Entry 4J7I (X-ray diffraction, 2.56 A resolution); this record covers chains A and B.

[Chain A]
Name: Histone-lysine N-methyltransferase SETD7
Organism: Homo sapiens
Notes: EC 2.1.1.43
UniProtKB: Q8WTS6 (SETD7_HUMAN); numbering as in UniProt (aligned over 110-366)
Amino-acid sequence (261 residues; numbered 106 to 366; the number before each row is that of its first residue):
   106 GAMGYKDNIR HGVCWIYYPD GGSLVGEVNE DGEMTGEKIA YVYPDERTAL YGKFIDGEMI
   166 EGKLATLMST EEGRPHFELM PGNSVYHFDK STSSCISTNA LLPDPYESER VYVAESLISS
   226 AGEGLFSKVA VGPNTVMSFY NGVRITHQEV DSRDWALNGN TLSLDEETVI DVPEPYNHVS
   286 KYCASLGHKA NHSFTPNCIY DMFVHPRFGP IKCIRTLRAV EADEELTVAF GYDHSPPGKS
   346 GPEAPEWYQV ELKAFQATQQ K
Not modelled in the structure: 106-116, 342-346, 366
Sequence notes: expression tag (106-109); engineered mutation F335 (Tyr in Q8WTS6)
Small-molecule neighbours: S-adenosylhomocysteine (SAH): I223, S225, A226, G227, E228, G264, N265, H293, K294, A295, N296, H297, F335, W352
What the authors report for this chain:
  - mutagenesis - Y335F: unchanged binding to Transcription initiation factor TFIID subunit 10 (chain B)
  - mutagenesis - Y335F: decreased stability
  - mutagenesis - Y335F: decreased binding to AdoMet
  - mutagenesis - Y335F: decreased binding to S-adenosylhomocysteine
  - mutagenesis - Y335F (<2-fold): unchanged catalytic activity

[Chain B]
Name: Transcription initiation factor TFIID subunit 10
UniProtKB: Q12962 (TAF10_HUMAN); numbering as in UniProt (aligned over 186-195)
Amino-acid sequence (11 residues; each row starts with the number of its first residue):
   185 XSKSKDRKYT L
Not modelled in the structure: 185, 192-195
Modified / non-standard residues: ACE (acetyl group) at position 185
Sequence notes: expression tag (185)

[How chain A and chain B interact]
Contacting residue pairs (25; chain A residue first):
  Y245(A) with K189(B), hydrogen bond
  V255(A) with K187(B)
  D256(A) with S186(B), hydrogen bond (side chain-backbone); K187(B), hydrogen bond (side chain-backbone)
  W260(A) with K187(B)
  N263(A) with K187(B)
  G264(A) with K189(B)
  T266(A) with K187(B), hydrogen bond (side chain-backbone); S188(B); K189(B), hydrogen bond (backbone-backbone)
  L267(A) with K189(B); D190(B)
  S268(A) with S188(B); K189(B), hydrogen bond (backbone-backbone); R191(B)
  V274(A) with S188(B)
  Y305(A) with K189(B); D190(B)
  K317(A) with D190(B), salt bridge
  F335(A) with K189(B); D190(B), hydrogen bond (backbone-backbone)
  G336(A) with D190(B)
  Y337(A) with S188(B); K189(B)
  E348(A) with S186(B)
Interface residues without a listed pair, chain A (18 interface residues in all): H252, N265
From the paper, about this interface:
  - interface residues, chain B: K189(B)

[Overview]
The interface between chain A and chain B involves 18 residues on one side and 6 on the other; the contacts
include 7 hydrogen bonds and 1 salt bridge. Among the polar pairs are K317(A)-D190(B), Y245(A)-K189(B) and
D256(A)-S186(B). Ligands of chain A: S-adenosylhomocysteine. From the paper: Y335F of chain A reduces
stability; the interface residue K189(B).
Here chain A is Histone-lysine N-methyltransferase SETD7 (Homo sapiens) and chain B is Transcription
initiation factor TFIID subunit 10. Entry 4J7I (SET7/9Y335F in complex with TAF10 peptide and AdoHcy) was
determined by X-ray diffraction (same publication as 4J83 and 4J8O).
